Entry 4RFN (X-ray diffraction, 3.21 A resolution); this record covers chains G and L of the 4 polymer chains in the assembly.

== Chain G ==
Molecule: HIV-1 clade A/E 93TH057 (H375S) GP120
From: Human immunodeficiency virus 1
Notes: engineered mutation(s): H375S
Chain sequence (353 residues; each row starts with the number of its first residue; note: 96 numbers in that range are skipped by the numbering (no residue carries them; nothing is unmodelled there)):
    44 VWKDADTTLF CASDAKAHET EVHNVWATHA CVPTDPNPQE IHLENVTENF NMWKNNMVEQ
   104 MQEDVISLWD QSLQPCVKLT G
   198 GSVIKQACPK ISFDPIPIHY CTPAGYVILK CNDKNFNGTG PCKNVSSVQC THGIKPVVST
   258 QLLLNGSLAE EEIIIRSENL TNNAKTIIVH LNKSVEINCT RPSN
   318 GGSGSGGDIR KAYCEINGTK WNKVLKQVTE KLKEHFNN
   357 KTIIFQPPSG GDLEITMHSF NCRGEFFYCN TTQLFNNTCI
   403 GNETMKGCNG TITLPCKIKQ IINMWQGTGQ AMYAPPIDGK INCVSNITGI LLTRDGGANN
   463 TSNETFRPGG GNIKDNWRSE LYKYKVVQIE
Disordered / not traced: 198, 318-324, 403-407, 459-461
Disulfides: Cys54-Cys74, Cys119-Cys205, Cys218-Cys247, Cys228-Cys239, Cys296-Cys331, Cys378-Cys445, Cys385-Cys418, Cys395-Cys410
Covalent attachments: N-acetylglucosamine (NAG) linked to Asn234, Asn241, Asn262, Asn276, Asn289, Asn295, Asn334, Asn386, Asn392

== Chain L ==
Molecule: Fab light chain of adcc anti-HIV-1 antibody JR4
From: Macaca mulatta
Notes: antibody fragment or engineered binder
Chain sequence (216 residues; row label = number of the first residue in the row; note: 1 number in that range is skipped by the numbering (no residue carries it; nothing is unmodelled there); a row labelled like 27A-27B holds insertion residues (27A, then the next letters in order)):
     1 QSVLTQPPS
    11 VSAAPGQKVT ISCSGSS
27A-27B SN
    28 IGRSYVSWYQ QVPGAAPKLL IYDTNKRPSG VSDRFSGSKS GSSASLAITG LQTGDEADYY
    88 CGAWDGSL
95A-95B NV
    96 HIFGSGTKLT V
  106A L
   107 GQPKASPLVT LFPPSSEELQ ANKATLVCLI SDFYPGVVKV AWKADGNSVN TGVETTTPSK
   167 QSNNKYAASS YLSLTSDQWK SHKSYSCQVT HEGSTVEKTV APTECS
Disordered / not traced: 1-2, 209-212
Disulfides: Cys23-Cys88, Cys134-Cys193

== Chain G / chain L interface ==
Residue-residue contacts (6; chain G residue first):
  Ala60(G) - Ser56(L)  hydrogen bond (backbone-side chain)
  His61(G) - Ser56(L)
  Pro79(G) - Tyr32(L)  hydrophobic
  Pro79(G) - Asp50(L)
  Pro79(G) - Lys53(L)
  Asn80(G) - Tyr32(L)  hydrogen bond
Other interface residues (no listed pair), chain G (7 interface residues in all): Lys59, Pro76, Thr77
Other interface residues (no listed pair), chain L (5 interface residues in all): Tyr49

== Summary ==
The interface between chain G and chain L involves 7 residues on one side and 5 on the other, with 2 hydrogen
bonds. Among the polar pairs are Ala60(G)-Ser56(L) and Asn80(G)-Tyr32(L). Covalently linked
N-acetylglucosamine: at Asn234(G), Asn241(G), Asn262(G), Asn276(G), Asn289(G) and Asn295(G) and 3 more.
Here chain G is HIV-1 clade A/E 93TH057 (H375S) GP120 (Human immunodeficiency virus 1) and chain L is Fab
light chain of adcc anti-HIV-1 antibody JR4 (Macaca mulatta). Entry 4RFN (Crystal structure of ADCC-potent
Rhesus macaque ANTIBODY JR4 in complex with HIV-1 CLADE A/E GP120 and ...) was determined by X-ray
diffraction, deposited together with 4RFE and 4RFO.
